PDB entry 8YQW | electron microscopy, 2.68 A resolution | chains A and G of the 9 polymer chains in the assembly

[Chain A]
Protein: DNA-directed RNA polymerase subunit
Source organism: African swine fever virus
Notes: EC 2.7.7.6
UniProt: A0A3S7XUW7 (A0A3S7XUW7_ASF); residues 1-1450 here = UniProt positions 1-1450
Chain sequence (1450 residues; row label = number of the first residue in the row):
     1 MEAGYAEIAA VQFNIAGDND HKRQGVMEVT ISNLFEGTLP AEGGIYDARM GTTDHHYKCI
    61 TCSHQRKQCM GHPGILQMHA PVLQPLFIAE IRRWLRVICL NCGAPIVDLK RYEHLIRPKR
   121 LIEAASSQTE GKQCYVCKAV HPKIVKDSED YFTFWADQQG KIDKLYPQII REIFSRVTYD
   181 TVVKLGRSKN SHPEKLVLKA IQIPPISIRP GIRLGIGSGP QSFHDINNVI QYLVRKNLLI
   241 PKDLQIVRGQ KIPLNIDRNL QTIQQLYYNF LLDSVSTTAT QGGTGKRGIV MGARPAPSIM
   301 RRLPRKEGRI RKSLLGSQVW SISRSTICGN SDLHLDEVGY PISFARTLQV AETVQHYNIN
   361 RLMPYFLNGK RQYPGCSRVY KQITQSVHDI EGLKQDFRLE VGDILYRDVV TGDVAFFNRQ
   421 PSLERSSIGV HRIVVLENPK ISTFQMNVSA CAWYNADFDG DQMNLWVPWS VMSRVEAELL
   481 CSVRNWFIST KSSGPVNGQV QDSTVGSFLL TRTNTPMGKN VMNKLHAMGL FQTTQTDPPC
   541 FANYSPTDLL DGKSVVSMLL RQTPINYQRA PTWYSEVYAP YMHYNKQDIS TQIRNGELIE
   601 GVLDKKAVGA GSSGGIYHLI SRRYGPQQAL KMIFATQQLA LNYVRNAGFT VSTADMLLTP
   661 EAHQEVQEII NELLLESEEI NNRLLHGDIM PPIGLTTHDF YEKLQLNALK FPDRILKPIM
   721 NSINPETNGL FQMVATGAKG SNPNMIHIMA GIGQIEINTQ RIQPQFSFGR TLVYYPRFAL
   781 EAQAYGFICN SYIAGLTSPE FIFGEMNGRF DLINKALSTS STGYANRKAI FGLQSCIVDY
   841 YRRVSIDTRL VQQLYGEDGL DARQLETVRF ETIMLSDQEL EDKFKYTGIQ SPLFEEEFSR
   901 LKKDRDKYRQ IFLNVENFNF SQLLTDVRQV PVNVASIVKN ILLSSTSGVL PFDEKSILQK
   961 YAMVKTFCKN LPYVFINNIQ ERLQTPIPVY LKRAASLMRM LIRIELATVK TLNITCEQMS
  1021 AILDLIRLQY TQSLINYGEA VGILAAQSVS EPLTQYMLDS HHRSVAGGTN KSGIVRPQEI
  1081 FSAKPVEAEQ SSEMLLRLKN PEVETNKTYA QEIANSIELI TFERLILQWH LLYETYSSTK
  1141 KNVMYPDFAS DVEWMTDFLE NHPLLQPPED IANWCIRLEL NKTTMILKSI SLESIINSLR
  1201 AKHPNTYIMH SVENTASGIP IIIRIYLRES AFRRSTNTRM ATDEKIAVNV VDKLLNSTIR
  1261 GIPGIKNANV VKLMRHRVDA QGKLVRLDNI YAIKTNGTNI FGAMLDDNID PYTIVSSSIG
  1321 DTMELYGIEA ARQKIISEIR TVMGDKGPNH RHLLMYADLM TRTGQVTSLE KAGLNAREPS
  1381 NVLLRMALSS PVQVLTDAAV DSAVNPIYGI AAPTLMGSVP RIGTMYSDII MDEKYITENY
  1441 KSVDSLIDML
Unresolved in the structure: 1, 212-224, 276-296, 1443-1450
Metal / ion sites: Zn2+ site 1: Cys59, Cys62, Cys69, His72; Zn2+ site 2: Cys99, Cys102, Cys134, Cys137; Mg2+: Asp459, Asp461

[Chain G]
Protein: C122R
Source organism: African swine fever virus
UniProt: A0A0A1DYD1 (A0A0A1DYD1_ASF); numbering as in UniProt (aligned over 1-105)
Chain sequence (105 residues; each row starts with the number of its first residue):
     1 MKICKACSSC MVRTYVDGNI IFRCSCGESV QGDSQNLLVS SKVYHTGEME DKYKIFIKNA
    61 PFDPTNCQIK KDCPNCHLDY LTQICIGSQK IIILVCRCGY MSNRG
Metal / ion sites: Zn2+ site 1: Cys4, Cys7, Cys24, Cys26; Zn2+ site 2: Cys73, Cys76, Cys96, Cys98

[Chain A / chain G interface]
Contacting residue pairs (73):
  Leu684(A) - Lys90(G)
  Leu684(A) - Ile92(G)
  Leu685(A) - Ile69(G)  hydrophobic
  Leu685(A) - Gln83(G)
  Leu685(A) - Ile92(G)  hydrophobic
  Thr696(A) - Ser88(G)
  Thr696(A) - Gln89(G)
  Thr697(A) - Ser88(G)
  Thr697(A) - Gln89(G)  hydrogen bond
  His698(A) - Ser88(G)  hydrogen bond (backbone-backbone)
  His698(A) - Lys90(G)
  Tyr701(A) - Lys90(G)
  Phe768(A) - Tyr53(G)  hydrophobic
  Phe768(A) - Phe56(G)  hydrophobic
  Arg770(A) - Thr65(G)
  Pro776(A) - Thr65(G)
  Pro776(A) - Cys67(G)
  Arg777(A) - Phe56(G)
  Arg777(A) - Asp63(G)  salt bridge
  Arg777(A) - Thr65(G)  hydrogen bond (backbone-backbone)
  Arg777(A) - Asn66(G)  hydrogen bond
  Arg777(A) - Cys67(G)  hydrogen bond (backbone-backbone)
  Phe778(A) - Phe56(G)  hydrophobic
  Phe778(A) - Cys67(G)
  Phe778(A) - Gln83(G)  hydrogen bond (backbone-side chain)
  Phe778(A) - Ile84(G)  hydrophobic
  Phe778(A) - Cys85(G)
  Leu780(A) - Gln83(G)
  Glu1123(A) - Tyr44(G)
  Ile1126(A) - Tyr44(G)
  Ile1126(A) - His45(G)
  Leu1127(A) - Val43(G)
  Leu1127(A) - Tyr44(G)  hydrogen bond (backbone-backbone)
  Leu1127(A) - His45(G)
  Gln1128(A) - Lys42(G)
  Gln1128(A) - Val43(G)
  Trp1129(A) - Ser40(G)
  Trp1129(A) - Ser41(G)
  Trp1129(A) - Lys42(G)  hydrogen bond (backbone-backbone)
  Trp1129(A) - Tyr44(G)  hydrogen bond
  His1130(A) - Leu38(G)
  His1130(A) - Ser40(G)
  His1130(A) - Ser41(G)
  Leu1131(A) - Leu38(G)
  Leu1131(A) - Val39(G)  hydrogen bond (backbone-backbone)
  Leu1131(A) - Ser40(G)  hydrogen bond (backbone-backbone)
  Leu1132(A) - Leu37(G)
  Leu1132(A) - Leu38(G)  hydrophobic
  Tyr1133(A) - Tyr15(G)  hydrophobic
  Tyr1133(A) - Gly18(G)
  Tyr1133(A) - Asn19(G)
  Tyr1133(A) - Ile20(G)  hydrophobic
  Tyr1133(A) - Leu37(G)
  Tyr1133(A) - Val39(G)
  Val1143(A) - Asp33(G)
  Val1143(A) - Ser34(G)
  Val1143(A) - Leu37(G)  hydrophobic
  Met1144(A) - Ser34(G)
  Tyr1145(A) - Ser34(G)
  Tyr1145(A) - Gln35(G)
  Tyr1145(A) - Leu37(G)
  Tyr1145(A) - Leu38(G)
  Pro1146(A) - Ser34(G)
  Pro1146(A) - Gln35(G)
  Asn1173(A) - Gly18(G)  hydrogen bond (side chain-backbone)
  Trp1174(A) - Tyr15(G)
  Trp1174(A) - Val39(G)  hydrophobic
  Asn1181(A) - His45(G)
  Leu1187(A) - Gln89(G)
  Glu1244(A) - Arg13(G)  salt bridge
  Glu1244(A) - Tyr15(G)  hydrogen bond
  Glu1244(A) - Val39(G)
  Leu1255(A) - Tyr44(G)
Interface residues without a listed pair, chain A (34 interface residues in all): Pro691, Ala779, Glu1134

[Overview]
34 residues of chain A and 31 residues of chain G are in contact; the contacts include 13 hydrogen bonds and 2
salt bridges. Polar pairs include Arg777(A)-Asp63(G), Glu1244(A)-Arg13(G) and Thr697(A)-Gln89(G). The Zn2+
site 1 is built by Cys59(A), Cys62(A), Cys69(A) and His72(A).
Here chain A is DNA-directed RNA polymerase subunit and chain G is C122R, both from African swine fever virus.
Entry 8YQW (ASFV RNA polymerase-M1249L complex3) was determined by electron microscopy (same publication as
8YQT, 8YQU, 8YQV, 8YQX, 8YQY and 8YQZ).
